Entry 6ACH (electron microscopy, 3.20 A resolution); this record covers chains A and B of the 8 polymer chains in the assembly.

# Chain A (and B)
Name: Leucine dehydrogenase
Organism: Geobacillus stearothermophilus 10
Notes: chain B of this document is another copy of the same molecule, construct and numbering; everything in this record applies to it too
Reference sequence: A0A0K2HC96 (A0A0K2HC96_GEOSE); numbering as in UniProt (aligned over 1-367)
Amino-acid sequence (367 residues; row label = number of the first residue in the row):
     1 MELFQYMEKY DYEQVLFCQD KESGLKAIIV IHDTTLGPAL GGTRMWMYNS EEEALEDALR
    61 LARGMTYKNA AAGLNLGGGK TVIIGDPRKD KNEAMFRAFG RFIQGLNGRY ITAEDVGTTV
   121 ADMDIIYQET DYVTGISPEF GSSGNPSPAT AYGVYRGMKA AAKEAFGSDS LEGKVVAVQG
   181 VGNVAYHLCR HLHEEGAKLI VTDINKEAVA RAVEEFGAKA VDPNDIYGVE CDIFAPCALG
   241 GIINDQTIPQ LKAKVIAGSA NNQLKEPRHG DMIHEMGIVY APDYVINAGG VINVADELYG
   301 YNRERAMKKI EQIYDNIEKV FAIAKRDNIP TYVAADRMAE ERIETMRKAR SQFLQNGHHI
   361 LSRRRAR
Unresolved in the structure: 142-144
Small-molecule neighbours: NAD (nicotinamide-adenine-dinucleotide): Pro-146, Ser-147, Thr-150, Gln-179, Gly-180, Gly-182, Asn-183, Val-184, Asp-203, Ile-204, Cys-237, Ala-238, Leu-239, Ser-259, Ala-260, Asn-261, Asn-287, Gly-290

# How chain A and chain B interact
Contacting residue pairs (52; chain A residue first):
  Glu-2(A) / Glu-51(B)
  Leu-3(A) / Phe-17(B)  hydrophobic
  Leu-3(A) / Glu-51(B)  hydrogen bond (backbone-side chain)
  Phe-4(A) / Phe-17(B)  hydrophobic
  Phe-4(A) / Cys-18(B)
  Phe-4(A) / Ala-27(B)
  Phe-4(A) / Ile-28(B)  hydrophobic
  Phe-4(A) / Glu-51(B)
  Phe-4(A) / Ile-84(B)  hydrophobic
  Met-7(A) / Phe-17(B)
  Met-7(A) / Gln-19(B)
  Glu-8(A) / Lys-21(B)
  Glu-8(A) / Lys-26(B)  salt bridge
  Asp-11(A) / Gln-19(B)
  Asp-11(A) / Lys-21(B)
  Tyr-12(A) / Gln-19(B)  hydrogen bond (backbone-side chain)
  Glu-13(A) / Phe-17(B)
  Glu-13(A) / Cys-18(B)
  Glu-13(A) / Gln-19(B)  hydrogen bond (backbone-backbone)
  Gln-14(A) / Phe-17(B)
  Gln-14(A) / Phe-102(B)
  Val-15(A) / Leu-16(B)
  Val-15(A) / Phe-17(B)  hydrogen bond (backbone-backbone)
  Leu-16(A) / Val-15(B)
  Leu-16(A) / Leu-16(B)  hydrophobic
  Phe-17(A) / Leu-3(B)  hydrophobic
  Phe-17(A) / Phe-4(B)  hydrophobic
  Phe-17(A) / Met-7(B)
  Phe-17(A) / Glu-13(B)
  Phe-17(A) / Gln-14(B)
  Phe-17(A) / Val-15(B)  hydrogen bond (backbone-backbone)
  Cys-18(A) / Phe-4(B)
  Cys-18(A) / Glu-13(B)
  Gln-19(A) / Met-7(B)
  Gln-19(A) / Asp-11(B)
  Gln-19(A) / Tyr-12(B)  hydrogen bond (side chain-backbone)
  Gln-19(A) / Glu-13(B)  hydrogen bond (backbone-backbone)
  Lys-21(A) / Glu-8(B)
  Lys-21(A) / Asp-11(B)
  Lys-26(A) / Glu-8(B)  salt bridge
  Ala-27(A) / Phe-4(B)
  Ile-28(A) / Phe-4(B)  hydrophobic
  Glu-51(A) / Glu-2(B)
  Glu-51(A) / Leu-3(B)  hydrogen bond (side chain-backbone)
  Glu-51(A) / Phe-4(B)
  Ile-84(A) / Phe-4(B)  hydrophobic
  Phe-102(A) / Gln-14(B)
  Phe-102(A) / Arg-109(B)
  Gly-105(A) / Leu-106(B)
  Leu-106(A) / Gly-105(B)
  Asn-107(A) / Asn-107(B)
  Arg-109(A) / Phe-102(B)
Also at the interface, not in a pair above, chain A (26 interface residues in all): Ser-50
Also at the interface, not in a pair above, chain B (26 interface residues in all): Ser-50

# In short
The chain A/chain B interface involves 26 residues from each chain; the contacts include 8 hydrogen bonds and
2 salt bridges. Among the polar pairs are Glu-8(A)/Lys-26(B), Leu-3(A)/Glu-51(B) and Tyr-12(A)/Gln-19(B).
Chain A binds NAD.
Both chains are Leucine dehydrogenase (Geobacillus stearothermophilus 10). Entry 6ACH (Structure of NAD+-bound
leucine dehydrogenase from Geobacillus stearothermophilus by cryo-EM) was determined by electron microscopy
(same publication as 6ACF).
